PDB entry 7RJD | electron microscopy, 3.20 A resolution | chains K and G of the 10 polymer chains in the assembly

Chain K:
Name: Cytochrome b
Source organism: Candida albicans (strain SC5314 / ATCC MYA-2876)
UniProt: P0C8L0 (CYB_CANAL); residues 1-387 here = UniProt positions 1-387
Amino-acid sequence (387 residues; numbered 1 to 387; the number before each row is that of its first residue):
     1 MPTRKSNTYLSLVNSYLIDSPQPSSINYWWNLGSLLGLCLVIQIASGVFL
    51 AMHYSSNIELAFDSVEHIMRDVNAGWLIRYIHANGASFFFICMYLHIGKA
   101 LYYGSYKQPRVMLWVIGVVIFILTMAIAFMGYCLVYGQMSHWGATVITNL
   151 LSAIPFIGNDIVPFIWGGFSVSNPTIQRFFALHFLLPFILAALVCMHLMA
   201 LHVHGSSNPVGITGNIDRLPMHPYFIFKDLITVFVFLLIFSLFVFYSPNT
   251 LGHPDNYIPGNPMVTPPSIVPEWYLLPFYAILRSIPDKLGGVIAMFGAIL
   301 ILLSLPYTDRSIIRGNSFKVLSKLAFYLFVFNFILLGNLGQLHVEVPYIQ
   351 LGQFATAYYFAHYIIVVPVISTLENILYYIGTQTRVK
Unresolved in the structure: 384-387
Swiss-Prot annotation at these positions:
  - binding site (heme b): His82, His96, His183, His197

Chain G:
Name: Cytochrome b-c1 complex subunit 7
Source organism: Candida albicans (strain SC5314 / ATCC MYA-2876)
UniProt: Q5ABS1 (Q5ABS1_CANAL); residue numbers follow UniProt; this construct covers 1-127
Amino-acid sequence (127 residues; row label = number of the first residue in the row):
     1 MVQSMTSVVKAANFILARPTLSKIITPLAQKFTAYAGYREMGLKFNDLLL
    51 EETPIMQTAIKRLPSELNYSRNFRILTAHQLALSHQLLPAEKAVKPEEDD
   101 NYLIPYILEAEKEAFEKAELDNIEVKA
Unresolved in the structure: 1, 124-127

Interface between chain K and chain G:
Residue-residue contacts - 69 pairs, chain K then chain G:
  Ser24(K) - Leu83(G)
  Ser25(K) - His79(G)
  Ser25(K) - Ala82(G)
  Lys107(K) - Leu50(G)
  Gln108(K) - Val2(G)
  Gln108(K) - Leu50(G)
  Gln108(K) - Glu52(G)
  Pro109(K) - Glu52(G)
  Asn208(K) - His79(G)  hydrogen bond
  Val210(K) - Met41(G)  hydrophobic
  Ile212(K) - Leu43(G)  hydrophobic
  Ile212(K) - Asp47(G)
  Ile212(K) - Leu48(G)  hydrophobic
  Ile212(K) - Ile75(G)  hydrophobic
  Ile212(K) - His79(G)
  Thr213(K) - Glu51(G)  hydrogen bond
  Thr213(K) - Ile75(G)
  Thr213(K) - His79(G)  hydrogen bond (backbone-side chain)
  Gly214(K) - His79(G)
  Ile216(K) - Asn72(G)
  Ile216(K) - Ile75(G)  hydrophobic
  Ile216(K) - Leu76(G)  hydrophobic
  Asp217(K) - Leu76(G)
  Arg310(K) - Gln3(G)
  Ile312(K) - Gln3(G)
  Ile312(K) - Met5(G)  hydrophobic
  Ile312(K) - Phe45(G)  hydrophobic
  Ile312(K) - Leu49(G)  hydrophobic
  Ile312(K) - Leu50(G)  hydrogen bond (backbone-backbone)
  Ile313(K) - Phe45(G)  hydrophobic
  Ile313(K) - Leu48(G)  hydrophobic
  Arg314(K) - Leu50(G)
  Arg314(K) - Glu52(G)  salt bridge
  Phe318(K) - Ala36(G)
  Phe318(K) - Tyr38(G)  hydrophobic
  Phe318(K) - Met41(G)  hydrophobic
  Phe318(K) - Leu43(G)  hydrophobic
  Phe318(K) - Leu48(G)  hydrophobic
  Val320(K) - Phe32(G)
  Val320(K) - Tyr35(G)  hydrophobic
  Val320(K) - Ala36(G)
  Thr372(K) - Gln3(G)
  Glu374(K) - Phe32(G)
  Asn375(K) - Gln3(G)  hydrogen bond
  Asn375(K) - Val8(G)
  Ile376(K) - Ala11(G)  hydrophobic
  Ile376(K) - Ile15(G)  hydrophobic
  Leu377(K) - Ile25(G)  hydrophobic
  Leu377(K) - Ala29(G)
  Leu377(K) - Phe32(G)  hydrophobic
  Tyr378(K) - Phe32(G)  hydrophobic
  Tyr378(K) - Ala36(G)
  Tyr378(K) - Tyr38(G)  hydrophobic
  Tyr378(K) - Phe45(G)  hydrophobic
  Tyr379(K) - Val8(G)  hydrophobic
  Tyr379(K) - Val9(G)  hydrophobic
  Tyr379(K) - Ala12(G)  hydrophobic
  Tyr379(K) - Ile104(G)  hydrophobic
  Ile380(K) - Ala12(G)  hydrophobic
  Ile380(K) - Ile15(G)  hydrophobic
  Ile380(K) - Ala29(G)  hydrophobic
  Gly381(K) - Ala29(G)
  Gly381(K) - Gln30(G)
  Gly381(K) - Thr33(G)
  Thr382(K) - Tyr38(G)
  Thr382(K) - Phe45(G)
  Thr382(K) - Asp99(G)
  Thr382(K) - Asn101(G)  hydrogen bond
  Gln383(K) - Asn101(G)  hydrogen bond
Interface residues without a listed pair, chain K (34 interface residues in all): Asn27, Asp309, Ser311, Ser317, Leu321
Interface residues without a listed pair, chain G (40 interface residues in all): Leu16, Thr26, Gly37, Thr53, Ala78, His85

Summary:
34 residues of chain K face 40 of chain G across their interface; the contacts include 7 hydrogen bonds and 1
salt bridge. Polar pairs include Arg314(K)-Glu52(G), Asn208(K)-His79(G) and Thr213(K)-Glu51(G). Curated
annotation (UniProt) lists 4 heme b-binding residues on chain K.
Chain K is Cytochrome b and chain G is Cytochrome b-c1 complex subunit 7, both from Candida albicans (strain
SC5314 / ATCC MYA-2876); the structure, Complex III2 from Candida albicans, inhibitor free, Rieske head domain
in c position, was determined by electron microscopy together with 7RJA, 7RJB, 7RJC and 7RJE from the same
study.
